3GTK - chains C and K of the 13 polymer chains in the assembly; structure by X-ray diffraction, 3.80 A resolution.

== Chain C ==
Name: DNA-directed RNA polymerase II subunit RPB3
Source organism: Saccharomyces cerevisiae
Notes: fragment: DNA-directed RNA polymerase II 45 kDa polypeptide
Reference sequence: P16370 (RPB3_YEAST); numbering as in UniProt (aligned over 1-318)
Amino-acid sequence (318 residues; numbered 1 to 318; the number before each row is that of its first residue):
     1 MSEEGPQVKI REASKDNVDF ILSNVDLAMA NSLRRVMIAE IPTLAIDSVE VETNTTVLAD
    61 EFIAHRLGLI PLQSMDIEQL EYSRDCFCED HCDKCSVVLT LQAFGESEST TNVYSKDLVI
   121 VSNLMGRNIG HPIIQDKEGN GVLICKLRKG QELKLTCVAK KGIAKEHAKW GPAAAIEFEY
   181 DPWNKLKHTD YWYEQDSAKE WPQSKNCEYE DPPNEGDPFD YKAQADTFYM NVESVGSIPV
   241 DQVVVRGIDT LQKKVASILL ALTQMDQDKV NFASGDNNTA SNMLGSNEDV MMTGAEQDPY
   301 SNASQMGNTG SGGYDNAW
Not modelled in the structure: 1, 273-318
Bound ions: Zn2+: Cys86, Cys92, Cys95
UniProt features mapped onto this chain:
  - binding site (Zn(2+)): Cys86, Cys88, Cys92, Cys95
  - modified residue: Ser2 (N-acetylserine)
  - natural variant: Ala30 (A30D: In mutant RPB3-1)
  - mutagenesis: Lys9 (K9E: Transcript termination readthrough)

== Chain K ==
Name: DNA-directed RNA polymerase II subunit RPB11
Source organism: Saccharomyces cerevisiae
Notes: fragment: DNA-directed RNA polymerase II 13.6 kDa polypeptide
Reference sequence: P38902 (RPB11_YEAST); residue numbers follow UniProt; this construct covers 1-120
Amino-acid sequence (120 residues; row label = number of the first residue in the row):
     1 MNAPDRFELF LLGEGESKLK IDPDTKAPNA VVITFEKEDH TLGNLIRAEL LNDRKVLFAA
    61 YKVEHPFFAR FKLRIQTTEG YDPKDALKNA CNSIINKLGA LKTNFETEWN LQTLAADDAF
Not modelled in the structure: 115-120
UniProt features mapped onto this chain:
  - mutagenesis: Glu108 (E108G/V: Transcript termination readthrough; E108K: Transcript termination readthrough. Lethal), Leu111 (L111P: Transcript termination readthrough), Leu114 (L114P: Transcript termination readthrough)

== How chain C and chain K interact ==
Residue-residue contacts (69):
  Ser2(C) with Asn104(K), hydrogen bond (backbone-side chain)
  Glu3(C) with Ala100(K); Asn104(K)
  Glu4(C) with Ala100(K)
  Pro6(C) with Lys97(K); Leu101(K), hydrophobic; Asn104(K), hydrogen bond (backbone-side chain)
  Gln7(C) with Asn104(K), hydrogen bond
  Val8(C) with Leu101(K), hydrophobic; Glu108(K)
  Ile10(C) with Glu108(K); Gln112(K), hydrogen bond (backbone-side chain)
  Ala13(C) with Thr113(K); Leu114(K)
  Ser14(C) with Leu114(K)
  Lys15(C) with Leu114(K)
  Asp26(C) with Ala48(K)
  Ala28(C) with Asn44(K); Leu45(K); Ala48(K), hydrophobic
  Met29(C) with Leu45(K), hydrophobic; Glu49(K); Lys97(K)
  Asn31(C) with Asn44(K)
  Ser32(C) with His40(K), hydrogen bond (side chain-backbone); Thr41(K), hydrogen bond (side chain-backbone); Leu45(K)
  Arg35(C) with Asp39(K), salt bridge; His40(K); Thr41(K), hydrogen bond
  Val36(C) with Thr41(K)
  Glu40(C) with Asp39(K); Thr41(K), hydrogen bond
  Arg84(C) with Leu11(K)
  Ile163(C) with Phe10(K), hydrophobic
  Lys165(C) with Arg6(K), hydrogen bond (backbone-side chain); Leu9(K), hydrogen bond (side chain-backbone)
  Glu166(C) with Arg6(K), hydrogen bond (backbone-side chain); Phe7(K); Phe10(K)
  His167(C) with Arg6(K)
  Val240(C) with Trp109(K), hydrophobic
  Asp241(C) with Trp109(K), hydrogen bond
  Val244(C) with Phe105(K), hydrophobic
  Val245(C) with Lys102(K); Phe105(K), hydrophobic; Glu106(K)
  Ile248(C) with Leu98(K)
  Leu251(C) with Leu98(K), hydrophobic
  Gln252(C) with Ile95(K); Leu98(K); Gly99(K); Lys102(K), hydrogen bond
  Lys254(C) with Glu38(K), salt bridge; Leu42(K)
  Val255(C) with Cys91(K); Ile95(K), hydrophobic
  Ala256(C) with Ile95(K), hydrophobic
  Ile258(C) with Lys18(K); Phe35(K), hydrophobic; Leu42(K), hydrophobic
  Leu259(C) with Lys88(K); Cys91(K), hydrophobic; Asn92(K); Ile95(K), hydrophobic
  Leu262(C) with Leu87(K), hydrophobic; Lys88(K)
  Thr263(C) with Lys88(K), hydrogen bond
  Met265(C) with Leu19(K)
Interface residues without a listed pair, chain C (45 interface residues in all): Gly5, Arg11, Val18, Leu22, Ala164, Asp249, Asp266
Interface residues without a listed pair, chain K (39 interface residues in all): Lys84, Ile94, Asn96

== Summary ==
Chain C and chain K form an interface of 45 and 39 residues respectively; the contacts include 14 hydrogen
bonds and 2 salt bridges. Polar contacts include Arg35(C)-Asp39(K), Lys254(C)-Glu38(K) and Ser2(C)-Asn104(K).
Here chain C is DNA-directed RNA polymerase II subunit RPB3 and chain K is DNA-directed RNA polymerase II
subunit RPB11, both from Saccharomyces cerevisiae. Entry 3GTK (Backtracked RNA polymerase II complex with
18mer RNA) was determined by X-ray diffraction together with 3GTG, 3GTJ, 3GTL, 3GTM, 3GTO, 3GTP and 3GTQ from
the same study.
